8JJ2 - chains D and E of the 6 polymer chains in the assembly; structure by electron microscopy, 4.30 A resolution (low resolution: residue-level contacts below are approximate; hydrogen-bond / salt-bridge calls are withheld).

# Chain D
Protein: Glutamate receptor ionotropic, NMDA 1
From: Homo sapiens
Reference sequence: Q05586 (NMDZ1_HUMAN); residues 1-847 here = UniProt positions 1-847
Amino-acid sequence (847 residues; each row starts with the number of its first residue):
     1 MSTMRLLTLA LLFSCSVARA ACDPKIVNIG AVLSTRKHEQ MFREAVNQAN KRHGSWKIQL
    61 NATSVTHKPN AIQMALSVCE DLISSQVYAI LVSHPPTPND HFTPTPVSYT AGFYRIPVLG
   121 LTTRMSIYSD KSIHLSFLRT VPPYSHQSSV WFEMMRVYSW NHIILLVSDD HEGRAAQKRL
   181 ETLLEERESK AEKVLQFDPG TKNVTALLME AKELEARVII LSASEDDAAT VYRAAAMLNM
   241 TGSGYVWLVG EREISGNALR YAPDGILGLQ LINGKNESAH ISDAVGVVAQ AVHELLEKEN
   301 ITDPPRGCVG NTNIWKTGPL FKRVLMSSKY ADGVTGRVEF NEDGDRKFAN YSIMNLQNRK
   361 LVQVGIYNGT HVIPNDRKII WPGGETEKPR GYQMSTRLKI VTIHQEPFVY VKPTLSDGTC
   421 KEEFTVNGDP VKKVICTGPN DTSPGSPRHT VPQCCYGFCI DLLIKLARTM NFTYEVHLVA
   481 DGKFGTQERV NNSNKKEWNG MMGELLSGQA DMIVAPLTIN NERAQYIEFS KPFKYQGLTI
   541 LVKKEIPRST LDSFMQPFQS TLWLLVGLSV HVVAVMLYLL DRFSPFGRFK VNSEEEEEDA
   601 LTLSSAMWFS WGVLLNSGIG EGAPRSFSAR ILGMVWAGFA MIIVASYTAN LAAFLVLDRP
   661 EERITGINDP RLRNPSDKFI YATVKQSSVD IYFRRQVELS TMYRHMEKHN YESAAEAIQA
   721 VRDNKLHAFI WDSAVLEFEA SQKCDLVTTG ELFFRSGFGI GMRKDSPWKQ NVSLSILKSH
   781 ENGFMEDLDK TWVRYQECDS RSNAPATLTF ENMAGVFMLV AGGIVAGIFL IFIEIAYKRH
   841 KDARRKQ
Disordered / not traced: 1-24, 545-550, 585-602, 619-625, 797-811, 845-847
UniProt features mapped onto this chain:
  - region: Leu603 to Pro624 (Pore-forming)
  - binding site (glycine): Pro516, Thr518, Arg523, Ser688, Asp732
  - glycosylation (N-linked (GlcNAc...) asparagine): Asn61, Asn203, Asn239, Asn276, Asn300, Asn350, Asn368, Asn440, Asn471, Asn491, Asn674, Asn771
  - natural variant: Arg217 (R217W: In NDHMSR), Asp227 (D227H: In NDHMSR; uncertain significance), Arg306 (R306Q: Found in a patient with schizophrenia; uncertain significance), Asp552 (D552E: In NDHMSD), Pro557 (P557R: In NDHMSD), Ser560 (S560SS: In NDHMSD), Gly618 (G618R: In NDHMSD), Gly620 (G620R: In NDHMSD), Ala637 (A637S: In NDHMSD; uncertain significance; A637V: In NDHMSD; uncertain significance), Gly638 (G638A: In NDHMSD; G638V: In NDHMSD), Met641 (M641I: In NDHMSD; M641L: In NDHMSD; M641V: In NDHMSD), Ile642 (I642T: In NDHMSD; uncertain significance), 14 further natural variant entries in UniProt
  - mutagenesis: Ile642 (I642L: Slight decrease in glutamate and glycine agonist potency; mutant channels are activated at 2-fold higher glutamate and glycine concentrations), Val644 (V644M: Increase in glutamate and glycine agonist potency; mutant channels are activated lower glutamate and glycine concentrations), Ala653 (A653G: Increase in glutamate and glycine agonist potency; mutant channels are activated lower glutamate and glycine concentrations), Met813 (M813V: Slight decrease in glycine agonist potency; no effect on glutamate agonist potency)
Disulfide bonds: Cys79-Cys308, Cys420-Cys454, Cys436-Cys455
Glycans and other covalent adducts: N-acetylglucosamine (NAG) linked to Asn61, Asn276, Asn368, Asn771

# Chain E
Protein: Fab2G7 Heavy Chain
From: Homo sapiens
Amino-acid sequence (253 residues; row label = number of the first residue in the row; numbers below 1 keep their minus sign (Met-18 is residue -18)):
   -18 MDWTWSILFL VAAPTGAHSQ VQLVQSGAEV RKPGASVKVS CRASGYSFTG YYVHWVRQAP
    42 GQGLEWLGWI NPNTGGTDYS QKFQGRVTMT RDTSITTAYV ELSSLISDDT AVYYCARDAT
   102 GAASSPFDYW GQGTLVTVSS ASTKGPSVFP LAPSSKSTSG GTAALGCLVK DYFPEPVTVS
   162 WNSGALTSGV HTFPAVLQSS GLYSLSSVVT VPSSSLGTQT YICNVNHKPS NTKVDKRVEP
   222 KSCDKTHTCP PCP
Disordered / not traced: -18 to 0, 123-234
Disulfide bonds: Cys22-Cys96

# How chain D and chain E interact
Pairs across the interface - 14 pairs, chain D then chain E:
  Glu44(D) - Tyr33(E)
  Glu44(D) - Asn52(E)
  Glu44(D) - Thr101(E)
  Glu44(D) - Gly102(E)
  Asn47(D) - Gly102(E)
  Gln48(D) - Tyr33(E)
  Gln48(D) - Trp50(E)
  Gln48(D) - Asn52(E)
  Gln48(D) - Thr55(E)
  Lys51(D) - Trp47(E)
  Lys51(D) - Asp59(E)
  Arg52(D) - Asp59(E)
  His53(D) - Asp59(E)
  His53(D) - Gln62(E)

# In short
6 residues of chain D and 9 residues of chain E are in contact. Covalently linked N-acetylglucosamine: at
Asn61(D), Asn276(D), Asn368(D) and Asn771(D). Curated annotation (UniProt) lists 5 glycine-binding residues
and 4 mutagenesis sites on chain D.
Chain D is Glutamate receptor ionotropic, NMDA 1 and chain E is Fab2G7 Heavy Chain, both from Homo sapiens;
the structure, Cryo-EM structure of GluN1-2A NMDAR in complex with human Fab2G7 in one fab conformation, was
determined by electron microscopy, deposited together with 8JIZ, 8JJ0 and 8JJ1.
